PDB entry 1FBU | X-ray diffraction, 2.00 A resolution | chains A and B

# Chain A (and B)
Protein: Heat shock factor protein
Source organism: Kluyveromyces lactis
Notes: fragment: hsf dna binding domain; chain B of this document is another copy of the same molecule, construct and numbering; everything in this record applies to it too
Reference sequence: P22121 (HSF_KLULA); residue numbers follow UniProt; this construct covers 195-281
Sequence (90 residues; row label = number of the first residue in the row):
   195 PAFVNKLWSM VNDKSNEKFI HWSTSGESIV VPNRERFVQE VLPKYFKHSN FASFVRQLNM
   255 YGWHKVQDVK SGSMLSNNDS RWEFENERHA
Unresolved in the structure: 284 (chain B: fully traced)
Differences from the reference sequence: cloning artifact (282-284)
From the paper describing this entry:
  - mutagenesis - P237A, P237G, P237K: unchanged stability

# Chain A / chain B interface
Residue-residue contacts (14):
  Glu-211(A) with Arg-250(B), salt bridge
  His-215(A) with Arg-250(B), hydrogen bond
  Trp-216(A) with Asn-244(B); Ala-246(B); Arg-250(B), hydrogen bond (backbone-side chain)
  Ser-217(A) with Ser-247(B), hydrogen bond (backbone-side chain)
  Thr-218(A) with Ser-247(B), hydrogen bond (backbone-side chain); Arg-250(B), hydrogen bond; Gln-251(B)
  Gly-220(A) with His-242(B); Ser-247(B)
  Glu-221(A) with His-242(B), hydrogen bond (backbone-backbone); Ser-243(B); Asn-244(B)
Other interface residues (no listed pair), chain A (8 interface residues in all): Asn-206

# Overview
Chain A and chain B form an interface of 8 and 7 residues respectively; the contacts include 6 hydrogen bonds
and 1 salt bridge. Polar contacts include Glu-211(A)/Arg-250(B), His-215(A)/Arg-250(B) and
Trp-216(A)/Arg-250(B). From the paper: P237A, P237G and P237K of chain A leave stability unchanged.
Chain A and chain B are both Heat shock factor protein (Kluyveromyces lactis); the structure, Heat shock
transcription factor DNA binding domain, was determined by X-ray diffraction, deposited together with 1FBQ and
1FBS.
